Entry 7KAD (X-ray diffraction, 2.51 A resolution); this record covers chains A and B.

Chain A:
Name: Isoform 2 of Neutral alpha-glucosidase AB
Organism: Mus musculus
Notes: EC 3.2.1.207
Reference sequence: Q8BHN3-2 (GANAB-2_MOUSE); residue numbers follow UniProt; this construct covers 33-966
Sequence (977 residues; each row starts with the number of its first residue):
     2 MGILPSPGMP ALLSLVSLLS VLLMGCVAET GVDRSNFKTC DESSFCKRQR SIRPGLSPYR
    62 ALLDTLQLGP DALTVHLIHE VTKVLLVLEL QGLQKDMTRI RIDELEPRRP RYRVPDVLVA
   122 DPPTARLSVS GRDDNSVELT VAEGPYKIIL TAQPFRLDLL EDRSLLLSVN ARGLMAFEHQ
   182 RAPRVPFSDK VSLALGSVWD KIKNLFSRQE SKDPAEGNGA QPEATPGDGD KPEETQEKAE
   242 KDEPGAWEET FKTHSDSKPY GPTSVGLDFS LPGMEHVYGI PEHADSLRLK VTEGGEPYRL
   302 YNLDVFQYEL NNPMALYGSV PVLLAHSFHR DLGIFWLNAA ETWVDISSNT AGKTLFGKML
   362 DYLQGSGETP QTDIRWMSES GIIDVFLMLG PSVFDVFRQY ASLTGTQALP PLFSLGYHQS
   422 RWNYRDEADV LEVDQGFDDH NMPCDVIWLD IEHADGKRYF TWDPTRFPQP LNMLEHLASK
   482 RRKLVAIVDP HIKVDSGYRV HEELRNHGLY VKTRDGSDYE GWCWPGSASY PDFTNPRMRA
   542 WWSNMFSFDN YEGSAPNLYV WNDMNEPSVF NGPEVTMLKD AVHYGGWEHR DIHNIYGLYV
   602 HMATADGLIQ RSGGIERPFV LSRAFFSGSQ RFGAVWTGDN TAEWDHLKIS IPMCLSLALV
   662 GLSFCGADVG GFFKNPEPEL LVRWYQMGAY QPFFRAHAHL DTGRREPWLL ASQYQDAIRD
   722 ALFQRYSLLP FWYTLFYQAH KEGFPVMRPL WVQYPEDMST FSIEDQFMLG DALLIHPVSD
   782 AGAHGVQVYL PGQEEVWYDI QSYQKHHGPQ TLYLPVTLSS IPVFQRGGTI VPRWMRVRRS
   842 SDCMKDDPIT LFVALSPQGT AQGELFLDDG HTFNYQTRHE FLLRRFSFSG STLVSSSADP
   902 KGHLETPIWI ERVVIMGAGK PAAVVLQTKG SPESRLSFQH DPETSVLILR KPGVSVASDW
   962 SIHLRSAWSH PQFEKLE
Unresolved in the structure: 2-32, 185-245, 351-369, 967-978
Sequence notes: initiating methionine (2); expression tag (3-32, 967-978); engineered mutation Asp97 (Asn in Q8BHN3-2)
Disulfide bonds: Cys41-Cys47, Cys655-Cys666
Ligand contacts: W9Y ((1S,2S,3R,4S,5S)-1-(hydroxymethyl)-5-[(6-{[2-nitro-4-(1H-1,2,3-triazol-1-yl)phenyl]amino}hexyl)amino]cyclohexane-1,2,3,4-tetrol): Phe307, Trp423, Asp451, Ile452, Ile488, Trp523, Trp525, Trp562, Asp564, Met565, Phe571, Arg624, Trp637, Asp640, Phe673, Phe674, His698

Chain B:
Name: Glucosidase 2 subunit beta
Organism: Mus musculus
Reference sequence: O08795 (GLU2B_MOUSE); residues 15-517 here = UniProt positions 15-517
Sequence (554 residues; each row starts with the number of its first residue; numbers below 1 keep their minus sign (Met-16 is residue -16)):
   -16 MGILPSPGMP ALLSLVSLLS VLLMGCVAET GVEVKRPRGV SLSNHHFYEE SKPFTCLDGT
    44 ATIPFDQVND DYCDCKDGSD EPGTAACPNG SFHCTNTGYK PLYILSSRVN DGVCDCCDGT
   104 DEYNSGTVCE NTCREKGRKE KESLQQLAEV TREGFRLKKI LIEEWKTARE EKQSKLLELQ
   164 AGKKSLEDQV ETLRAAKEEA ERPEKEAKDQ HRKLWEEQQA AAKARREQER AASAFQELDD
   224 NMDGMVSLAE LQTHPELDTD GDGALSEEEA QALLSGDTQT DTTSFYDRVW AAIRDKYRSE
   284 VPPTDIPVPE ETEPKEEKPP VLPPTEEEEE EEEEPEEEEE EEEEEEEAPP PLQPPQPPSP
   344 TEDEKMPPYD EETQAIIDAA QEARSKFEEV ERSLKEMEES IRSLEQEISF DFGPSGEFAY
   404 LYSQCYELTT NEYVYRLCPF KLVSQKPKHG GSPTSLGTWG SWAGPDHDKF SAMKYEQGTG
   464 CWQGPNRSTT VRLLCGKETV VTSTTEPSRC EYLMELMTPA ACPEPPPEAP SDGDSAWSHP
   524 QFEKLETKHH HHHH
Unresolved in the structure: -16 to 30, 118-537
Sequence notes: initiating methionine (-16); expression tag (-15 to 14, 518-537)
Disulfide bonds: Cys39-Cys58, Cys56-Cys70, Cys77-Cys99, Cys97-Cys112, Cys100-Cys116
Bound ions: Ca2+ site 1: Gln50, Asp53, Tyr55, Asp57, Asp63, Glu64; Ca2+ site 2: Arg91, Asp94, Val96, Asp98, Asp104, Glu105
Curated features (UniProtKB/Swiss-Prot):
  - binding site (substrate): Asp49, Asp53
  - binding site (Ca(2+)): Gln50, Asp53, Tyr55, Asp57, Asp63, Glu64, Arg91, Asp94, Val96, Asp98, Asp104, Glu105, Asp222, Asn224, Asp226, Met228, Glu233
  - modified residue: Ser24 (Phosphoserine), Ser89 (Phosphoserine), Lys166 (N6-succinyllysine), Ser168 (Phosphoserine), Ser376 (Phosphoserine), Ser383 (Phosphoserine), Ser427 (Phosphoserine)
  - glycosylation (N-linked (GlcNAc...) asparagine): Asn72, Asn469

Chain A / chain B interface:
Contacting residue pairs - 29 pairs, chain A then chain B:
  Asp439(A) - Arg91(B)  hydrogen bond (backbone-side chain)
  Asn442(A) - Leu88(B)
  Ser480(A) - Val96(B)
  Arg482(A) - Asp94(B)  hydrogen bond (side chain-backbone)
  Arg482(A) - Gly95(B)
  Arg482(A) - Val96(B)
  Arg837(A) - Asp54(B)  salt bridge
  Arg837(A) - Ala68(B)
  Arg837(A) - Ala69(B)
  Val838(A) - Ser90(B)
  Arg839(A) - Ala68(B)
  Arg839(A) - Ser90(B)  hydrogen bond (side chain-backbone)
  Arg839(A) - Val92(B)  hydrogen bond (side chain-backbone)
  Arg839(A) - Asn93(B)
  Arg839(A) - Asp94(B)
  Arg840(A) - Arg91(B)
  Arg840(A) - Asp94(B)  salt bridge
  Arg840(A) - Val96(B)
  Arg840(A) - Asp98(B)  salt bridge
  Cys844(A) - Asp94(B)  hydrogen bond (side chain-backbone)
  Trp910(A) - Asp54(B)
  Glu912(A) - Tyr55(B)
  Arg913(A) - Tyr55(B)  hydrogen bond
  Arg951(A) - Gln50(B)  hydrogen bond
  Arg951(A) - Asp53(B)  salt bridge
  Arg951(A) - Tyr55(B)
  Arg951(A) - Asp57(B)  salt bridge
  Lys952(A) - Asp53(B)  hydrogen bond (side chain-backbone)
  Lys952(A) - Tyr55(B)
Other interface residues (no listed pair), chain A (16 interface residues in all): Lys481, Ile949

In short:
Chain A and chain B each contribute 16 residues to their interface; the contacts include 8 hydrogen bonds and
5 salt bridges. Polar pairs include Arg837(A)-Asp54(B), Arg840(A)-Asp94(B) and Arg840(A)-Asp98(B). Ligands of
chain A: compound W9Y.
Here chain A is Isoform 2 of Neutral alpha-glucosidase AB and chain B is Glucosidase 2 subunit beta, both from
Mus musculus. Entry 7KAD (Co-crystal structure of alpha glucosidase with compound 6) was determined by X-ray
diffraction together with 7JTY, 7K9N, 7K9O, 7K9Q, 7K9T, 7KB6, 7KB8 and 7KRY from the same study.
